7SPA - chains B and A of the 3 polymer chains in the assembly; structure by electron microscopy, 2.80 A resolution.

== Chain B ==
Protein: Nanobody 872
From: Lama glama
Notes: antibody fragment or engineered binder
Sequence (134 residues; each row starts with the number of its first residue):
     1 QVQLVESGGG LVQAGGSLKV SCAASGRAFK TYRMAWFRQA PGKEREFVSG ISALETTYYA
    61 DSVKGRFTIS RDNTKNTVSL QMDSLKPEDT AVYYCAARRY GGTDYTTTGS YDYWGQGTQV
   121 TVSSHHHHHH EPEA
Not modelled in the structure: 124-134

== Chain A ==
Protein: Hyaluronan synthase
From: Paramecium bursaria Chlorella virus CZ-2
Reference sequence: M1H2Q1 (M1H2Q1_9PHYC); numbering as in UniProt (aligned over 2-561)
Sequence (570 residues; numbered 0 to 569; the number before each row is that of its first residue; numbering starts at 0):
     0 MGTSWRTIVS ANLFAVGGAL LMLAPAIVGY VFQWNIGVSA VWGISVYGVF VLGFYIAQIV
    60 FSEFNRMRLS DWISLRPDNW NATRVAVIIA GYREDPFMFK KCLESVRDSE YGNVARLICV
   120 IDGDEEEDLK MAEIYKQVYN DNVKKPGVVL CESENKNGST IDSDVSKNIC ILQPHRGKRE
   180 SLYTGFQLAS MDPSVHAVVL IDSDTVLEKN AILEVVYPLS CDPNIKAVAG ECKIWNTDTI
   240 LSMLVSWRYF SAFNVERGAQ SLWKTVQCVG GPLGAYTIDI INEIKDPWIT QTFLGNKCTY
   300 GDNRRLTNEV LMRGKKIVYT PFAVGWSDSP TNVMRYIVQQ TRWSKSWCRE IWYTLGSAWK
   360 HGFSGIYLAF ECMYQIMYFF LVMYLFSYIA IKADIRAQTA TVLVSTLVTI IKSSYLALRA
   420 KNLKAFYFVL YTYVYFFCMI PARITAMFTM FDIAWGTRGG NAKMTIGARV WLWAKQFLIT
   480 YMWWAGVLAA GVYSIVDNWY FDWADIQYRF ALVGICSYLV FVSIVLVIYL IGKITTWNYT
   540 PLQKELIEER YLHNASENAP EVLEHHHHHH
Not modelled in the structure: 0-37, 452-469, 553-569
Differences from the reference sequence: initiating methionine (0); expression tag (1, 562-569); engineered mutation Asn302 (Asp in M1H2Q1)
Ligand contacts:
  - 1,2-Distearoyl-sn-glycerophosphoethanolamine (3PE): Ile394, Gln397, Ser493, Ile494, Asn497, Trp498, Tyr499, Phe500, Trp502, Tyr507, Ile514
  - N-acetylglucosamine (NAG; 2-acetamido-2-deoxy-beta-D-glucopyranose): Arg256, Gly270, Tyr299, Arg303, Trp342, Ser345
From the paper describing this entry:
  - binding site for N-acetylglucosamine: Arg256
  - binding site for N-acetylglucosamine: Arg303 (from molecular simulation)
  - mutagenesis - E93A, D201A, R247A, R247K, R256K, C297A, D302N, D327A, W346L: abolished catalytic activity
  - mutagenesis - D94A (about 20%), Y248A (roughly 20%): decreased catalytic activity

== Interface between chain B and chain A ==
Pairs across the interface - 26 pairs, chain B then chain A:
  Thr31(B) with Trp498(A); Tyr499(A)
  Arg33(B) with Asp501(A), salt bridge; Ala503(A)
  Ser52(B) with Asp501(A); Asp504(A), hydrogen bond
  Leu54(B) with Asp393(A); Tyr499(A); Asp504(A); Gln506(A); Tyr507(A)
  Thr56(B) with Asp504(A), hydrogen bond; Gln506(A)
  Tyr58(B) with Ala503(A), hydrogen bond (side chain-backbone); Asp504(A)
  Arg98(B) with Asp501(A), salt bridge
  Arg99(B) with Trp498(A), hydrogen bond (side chain-backbone); Phe500(A)
  Tyr100(B) with Trp498(A), hydrogen bond; Phe500(A)
  Gly101(B) with Phe500(A), hydrogen bond (backbone-backbone); Asp501(A); Trp502(A), hydrogen bond (backbone-backbone)
  Gly102(B) with Trp502(A); Ala503(A), hydrogen bond (backbone-backbone)
  Thr103(B) with Trp502(A)
Also at the interface, not in a pair above, chain B (13 interface residues in all): Tyr105
Also at the interface, not in a pair above, chain A (14 interface residues in all): Ile394, Arg395, Asp496, Ile505

== Summary ==
Chain B and chain A form an interface of 13 and 14 residues respectively; the contacts include 8 hydrogen
bonds and 2 salt bridges. Polar contacts include Arg33(B)-Asp501(A), Arg98(B)-Asp501(A) and
Ser52(B)-Asp504(A). From the paper: a binding site for N-acetylglucosamine at Arg256(A) and Arg303(A); E93A,
D201A and R247A of chain A, among others, abolish catalytic activity; 11 substitutions were tested in all.
Chain B is Nanobody 872 (Lama glama) and chain A is Hyaluronan synthase (Paramecium bursaria Chlorella virus
CZ-2); the structure, Chlorella virus Hyaluronan Synthase in the GlcNAc-primed, channel-open state, was
determined by electron microscopy together with 7SP6, 7SP7, 7SP8 and 7SP9 from the same study.
